Entry 8IA3 (X-ray diffraction, 3.50 A resolution); this record covers chains B and F of the 8 polymer chains in the assembly.

== Chain B (and F) ==
Name: Upstream stimulatory factor 2
Organism: Homo sapiens
Notes: chain F of this document is another copy of the same molecule, construct and numbering; everything in this record applies to it too
Reference sequence: Q15853 (USF2_HUMAN); numbering as in UniProt (aligned over 235-346)
Chain sequence (114 residues; row label = number of the first residue in the row):
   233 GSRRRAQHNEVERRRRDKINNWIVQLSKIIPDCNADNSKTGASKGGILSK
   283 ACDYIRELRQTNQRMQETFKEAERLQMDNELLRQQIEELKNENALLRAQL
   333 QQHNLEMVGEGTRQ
Unresolved in the structure: 233-235, 336-346 (chain F: 233-235, 340-346)
Construct notes: expression tag (233-234)
Swiss-Prot annotation at these positions:
  - region: L307 to L328 (Leucine-zipper)
From the paper describing this entry:
  - self-association interface (contacts with another copy of this molecule): D249, N253, Q257, K260, E312, L313, Q317, E320, E324
  - binding site for the 18-nt DNA strand: R237, H240, N241, E244, R246, R247, R248, N252, K276
  - mutagenesis - E244K (290 +/- 98 nM), R248A (460 +/- 79 nM), R248E (14-fold): decreased binding to E-box DNA
  - binding site for the 18-nt DNA strand: K271
  - mutagenesis - K271A, K271E, E312R/E320R: decreased signaling
  - binding site for the 18-nt DNA strand: Q334
  - specificity-determining residues: E244
  - mutagenesis - H240A (210 +/- 43 nM), H240E (5-fold), E244K (290 +/- 98 nM), R247A (250 +/- 67 nM), R247E (20-fold), R248A (460 +/- 79 nM), R248E (14-fold), K271A (Kd 440 nM), K271E (9-fold): decreased binding to the 18-nt DNA strand
  - mutagenesis - E244A (72 +/- 23 nM): unchanged binding to the 18-nt DNA strand

== How chain B and chain F interact ==
Pairs across the interface (7; chain B residue first):
  Q257(B) with E320(F); E324(F)
  K260(B) with E324(F), salt bridge
  E320(B) with Q257(F)
  L321(B) with Q257(F)
  E324(B) with N253(F); K260(F), salt bridge
Also at the interface, not in a pair above, chain B (6 interface residues in all): N253
Also at the interface, not in a pair above, chain F (6 interface residues in all): L321

== Overview ==
Chain B and chain F each contribute 6 residues to their interface, with 2 salt bridges. The salt-bridged pair
is K260(B)-E324(F). The paper reports a binding site for the 18-nt DNA strand at R237(B), H240(B) and N241(B)
among others; H240A, H240E and E244K of chain B, among others, reduce binding to the 18-nt DNA strand; 11
substitutions were tested in all.
Both chains are Upstream stimulatory factor 2 (Homo sapiens). Entry 8IA3 (Crystal structure of human USF2
bHLHLZ domain in complex with DNA) was determined by X-ray diffraction.
